3ZX3 - chains A and B; structure by X-ray diffraction, 1.70 A resolution.

Chain A (and B):
Name: Ectonucleoside triphosphate diphosphohydrolase 1
Source organism: Rattus norvegicus
Notes: EC 3.6.1.5; fragment: ectodomain, residues 38-189, 190-206; chain B of this document is another copy of the same molecule, construct and numbering; everything in this record applies to it too
Reference sequence: P97687 (ENTP1_RAT); residue numbers follow UniProt; this construct covers 38-189, 207-477
Chain sequence (452 residues; numbered 15 to 477; 11 numbers in that range are skipped by the numbering (no residue carries them; nothing is unmodelled there); the number before each row is that of its first residue):
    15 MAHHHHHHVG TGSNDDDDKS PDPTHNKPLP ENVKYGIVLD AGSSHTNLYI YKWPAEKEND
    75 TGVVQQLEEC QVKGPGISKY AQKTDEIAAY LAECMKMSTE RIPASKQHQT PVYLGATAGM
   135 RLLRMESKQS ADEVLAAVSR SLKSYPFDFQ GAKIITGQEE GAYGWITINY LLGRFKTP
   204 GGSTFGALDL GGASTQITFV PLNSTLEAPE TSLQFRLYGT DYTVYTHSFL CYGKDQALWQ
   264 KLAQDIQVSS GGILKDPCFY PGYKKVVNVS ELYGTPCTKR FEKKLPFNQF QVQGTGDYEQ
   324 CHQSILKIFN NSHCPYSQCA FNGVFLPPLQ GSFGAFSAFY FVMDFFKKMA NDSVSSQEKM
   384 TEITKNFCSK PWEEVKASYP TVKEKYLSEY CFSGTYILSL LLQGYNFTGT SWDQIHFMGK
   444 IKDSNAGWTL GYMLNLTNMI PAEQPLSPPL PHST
Unresolved in the structure: 15-45, 191-192, 204, 374-377, 463-477 (chain B: 15-45, 69-75, 191-192, 204, 467-477)
Cystine bridges: Cys84-Cys108, Cys254-Cys300, Cys281-Cys324, Cys337-Cys342, Cys391-Cys414
Sequence notes: expression tag (15-37); linker (190-192, 204-206); conflict Ile331 (Phe in P97687)
UniProt features mapped onto this chain:
  - active site: Glu174 (Proton acceptor)
  - glycosylation (N-linked (GlcNAc...) asparagine): Asn73, Asn226, Asn291, Asn333, Asn374, Asn429, Asn458

How chain A and chain B interact:
Residue-residue contacts (30; chain A residue first):
  Arg138(A) with Glu230(B), salt bridge; Pro338(B); Tyr339(B); Ser340(B)
  Lys142(A) with Asn226(B); Glu230(B), salt bridge
  Thr170(A) with Glu230(B); Ala231(B); Glu233(B), hydrogen bond; Tyr339(B)
  Glu173(A) with Pro232(B); Glu233(B)
  Asn226(A) with Lys302(B)
  Thr228(A) with Lys302(B)
  Leu229(A) with Met139(B), hydrophobic; Pro299(B), hydrophobic
  Glu230(A) with Lys302(B), salt bridge; Arg303(B)
  Glu233(A) with His250(B), salt bridge; Phe252(B); Asn345(B); Val347(B)
  Leu253(A) with Pro338(B), hydrophobic
  Pro338(A) with Arg303(B), hydrogen bond (backbone-side chain); Phe304(B); Asn333(B)
  Tyr339(A) with Arg303(B); Asn333(B), hydrogen bond
  Ser340(A) with Arg303(B)
  Asn345(A) with His336(B), hydrogen bond (backbone-side chain)
Other interface residues (no listed pair), chain A (22 interface residues in all): Arg135, Met139, Asp146, Ile168, Gln172, Leu236, His336, Val347
Other interface residues (no listed pair), chain B (22 interface residues in all): Ser251, Cys254, Cys337

Overview:
Chain A and chain B each contribute 22 residues to their interface; the contacts include 4 hydrogen bonds and
4 salt bridges. Among the polar pairs are Arg138(A)-Glu230(B), Lys142(A)-Glu230(B) and Glu230(A)-Lys302(B).
Curated annotation (UniProt) lists active-site residue Glu174(A) on chain A.
Both chains are Ectonucleoside triphosphate diphosphohydrolase 1 (Rattus norvegicus). Entry 3ZX3 (Crystal
Structure and Domain Rotation of NTPDase1 CD39) was determined by X-ray diffraction together with 3ZX0 and
3ZX2 from the same study.
